9JIU - chains A and K of the 12 polymer chains in the assembly; structure by X-ray diffraction, 2.28 A resolution.

# Chain A (and K)
Protein: Ferritin heavy chain
Organism: Homo sapiens
Notes: EC 1.16.3.1; chain K of this document is another copy of the same molecule, construct and numbering; everything in this record applies to it too
UniProt: P02794 (FRIH_HUMAN); residues 0-182 here correspond to UniProt positions 1-183 (UniProt number = residue number + 1)
Sequence (191 residues; numbered 0 to 190; the number before each row is that of its first residue; numbering starts at 0):
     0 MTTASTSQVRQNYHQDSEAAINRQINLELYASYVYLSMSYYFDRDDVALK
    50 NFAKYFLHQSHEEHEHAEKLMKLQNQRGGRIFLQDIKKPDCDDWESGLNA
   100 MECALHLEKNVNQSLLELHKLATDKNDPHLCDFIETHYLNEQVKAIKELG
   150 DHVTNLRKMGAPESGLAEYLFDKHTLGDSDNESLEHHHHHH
Unresolved in the structure: 0-3, 177-190 (chain K: 0-3, 178-190)
Construct notes: engineered mutation His63 (Arg64 in P02794); expression tag (183-190)
Modified positions: His63 (N1-methylated histidine; MHS)
Swiss-Prot annotation at these positions:
  - binding site (Fe cation): Glu27, Glu62, His65, Glu107, Gln141
  - site: Arg22 (Essential for association with cargo receptor NCOA4)
  - modified residue: Met0 (N-acetylmethionine), Thr1 (N-acetylthreonine), Ser178 (Phosphoserine), Ser182 (Phosphoserine)
Bound ions: Na+ site 1: Glu27, Glu62; Na+ site 2: Glu62, Glu107, Gln141; Na+ site 3: Glu134 (shared with 1 residue of chain H; Glu134(K) of chain K)

# Chain A / chain K interface
Residue-residue contacts (25; chain A residue first):
  Leu104(A) with Gln7(K)
  Lys108(A) with Gln7(K), hydrogen bond (side chain-backbone); Val8(K); Arg9(K), hydrogen bond (side chain-backbone); Gln10(K), hydrogen bond (backbone-side chain)
  Asn111(A) with Gln10(K), hydrogen bond
  Gln112(A) with Gln10(K), hydrogen bond
  Leu115(A) with Asn11(K); Pro127(K), hydrophobic
  His118(A) with Pro127(K)
  Lys119(A) with Asn125(K)
  Glu134(A) with Pro127(K); Asp131(K)
  Leu138(A) with Pro127(K), hydrophobic; His128(K)
  Asn139(A) with His128(K), hydrogen bond
  Val142(A) with His128(K)
  Lys143(A) with Gln75(K)
  Ile145(A) with Val8(K); Gln10(K)
  Lys146(A) with Asn74(K)
  Gly149(A) with Gln7(K), hydrogen bond (backbone-side chain)
  Val152(A) with Gln7(K)
  Thr153(A) with Gln7(K), hydrogen bond
  Arg156(A) with Gln7(K)
Interface residues without a listed pair, chain K (13 interface residues in all): Arg76, Glu134

# In short
18 residues of chain A and 13 residues of chain K are in contact; the contacts include 8 hydrogen bonds. Polar
contacts include Lys108(A)-Gln7(K), Lys108(A)-Arg9(K) and Lys108(A)-Gln10(K). Glu27(A) and Glu62(A) coordinate
Na+ site 1. From UniProt: 5 Fe cation-binding residues on chain A.
Chain A and chain K are both Ferritin heavy chain (Homo sapiens); the structure, Ferritin mutant R63MeHis, was
determined by X-ray diffraction (same publication as 9JQB, 9JQC, 9JQD and 9JQE).
